2I2X - chains A and C of the 4 polymer chains in the assembly; structure by X-ray diffraction, 2.50 A resolution.

[Chain A (and C)]
Protein: Methyltransferase 1
Organism: Methanosarcina barkeri
Notes: EC 2.1.1.90; chain C of this document is another copy of the same molecule, construct and numbering; everything in this record applies to it too
UniProt: P94921 (P94921_METBA); numbering as in UniProt (aligned over 1-461)
Chain sequence (461 residues; numbered 1 to 461; the number before each row is that of its first residue):
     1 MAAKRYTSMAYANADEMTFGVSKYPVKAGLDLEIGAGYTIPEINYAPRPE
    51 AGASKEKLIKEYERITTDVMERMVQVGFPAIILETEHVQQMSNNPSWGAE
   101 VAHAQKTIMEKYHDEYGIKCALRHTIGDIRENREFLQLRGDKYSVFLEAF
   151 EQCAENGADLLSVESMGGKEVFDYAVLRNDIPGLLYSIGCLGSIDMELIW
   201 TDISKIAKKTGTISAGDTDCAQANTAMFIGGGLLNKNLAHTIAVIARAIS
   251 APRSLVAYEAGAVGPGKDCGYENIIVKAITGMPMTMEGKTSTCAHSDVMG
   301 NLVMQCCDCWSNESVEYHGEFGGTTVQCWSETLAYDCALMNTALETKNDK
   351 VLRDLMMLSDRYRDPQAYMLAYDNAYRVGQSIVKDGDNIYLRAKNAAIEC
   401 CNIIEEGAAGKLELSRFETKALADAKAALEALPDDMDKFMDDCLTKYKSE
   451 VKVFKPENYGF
Unresolved in the structure: 1-2
Metal / ion sites: K+: Glu86, Glu164, Glu313; Zn2+ site 1: Glu164, Cys220, Cys269 (together with K+); Zn2+ site 2: His318, Glu320 (shared with His318(C), Glu320(C) of chain C)
Residues lining bound ligands: 5-hydroxybenzimidazolylcob(III)amide (B13): His87, Lys169, Asp173, Ala221, Thr225, Phe228, Ala294, Ser314
What the authors report for this chain:
  - Zn2+ coordination: Glu164, Cys220, Cys269
  - K+ coordination: Glu86, Glu164
  - binding site for Zn2+: Asn224, Glu313
  - binding site for 5-hydroxybenzimidazolylcob(III)amide: Ala294, Phe321
  - catalytic residues: Glu84, Glu86, Cys220, Asp268, Glu287, Glu313 (proposed by the authors, not directly observed)

[Interface between chain A and chain C]
Contacting residue pairs - 112 pairs, chain A then chain C:
  Ala46(A) - Phe321(C)  hydrophobic
  Arg72(A) - Ser296(C)
  Val74(A) - Leu234(C)  hydrophobic
  Gln75(A) - Gly232(C)
  Gln75(A) - Leu233(C)  hydrogen bond (backbone-backbone)
  Gln75(A) - Leu234(C)  hydrogen bond (side chain-backbone)
  Gln75(A) - Asn235(C)
  Val76(A) - Leu233(C)
  Val76(A) - Ser296(C)
  Val76(A) - Asp297(C)
  Val76(A) - Arg363(C)  hydrogen bond (backbone-side chain)
  Gly77(A) - Leu233(C)
  Gly77(A) - Arg363(C)
  Phe78(A) - Arg363(C)
  Tyr116(A) - Leu234(C)  hydrophobic
  Gly232(A) - Gln75(C)
  Leu233(A) - Gln75(C)  hydrogen bond (backbone-backbone)
  Leu233(A) - Val76(C)
  Leu233(A) - Gly77(C)
  Leu234(A) - Val74(C)  hydrophobic
  Leu234(A) - Gln75(C)  hydrogen bond (backbone-side chain)
  Leu234(A) - Tyr116(C)
  Asn235(A) - Gln75(C)
  Lys289(A) - Thr332(C)  hydrogen bond (backbone-side chain)
  Lys289(A) - Tyr335(C)
  Lys289(A) - Asp336(C)  salt bridge
  Thr292(A) - Gly322(C)
  Thr292(A) - Cys328(C)  hydrogen bond (side chain-backbone)
  Thr292(A) - Glu331(C)
  Thr292(A) - Thr332(C)  hydrogen bond
  Cys293(A) - Glu320(C)
  Cys293(A) - Phe321(C)  hydrogen bond (backbone-backbone)
  Cys293(A) - Gly322(C)  hydrogen bond (backbone-backbone)
  Ala294(A) - Phe321(C)
  Ala294(A) - Gly322(C)  hydrogen bond (backbone-backbone)
  His295(A) - Gly322(C)
  Ser296(A) - Arg72(C)  hydrogen bond
  Ser296(A) - Val76(C)
  Ser296(A) - Glu331(C)  hydrogen bond
  Asp297(A) - Val76(C)
  Asp297(A) - Glu331(C)  hydrogen bond (backbone-side chain)
  Asp297(A) - Tyr335(C)  hydrogen bond (backbone-side chain)
  Val298(A) - Tyr335(C)
  Met299(A) - Tyr335(C)  hydrogen bond (backbone-side chain)
  Gly300(A) - Tyr335(C)  hydrogen bond (backbone-side chain)
  Asn301(A) - Tyr335(C)
  Asn301(A) - Leu339(C)
  Ser314(A) - Phe321(C)
  Val315(A) - Glu320(C)
  Val315(A) - Phe321(C)
  Glu316(A) - Phe321(C)
  His318(A) - His318(C)  hydrogen bond
  His318(A) - Glu320(C)  salt bridge
  Glu320(A) - Cys293(C)
  Glu320(A) - Val315(C)
  Glu320(A) - His318(C)  salt bridge
  Glu320(A) - Glu320(C)
  Phe321(A) - Ala46(C)  hydrophobic
  Phe321(A) - Cys293(C)  hydrogen bond (backbone-backbone)
  Phe321(A) - Ala294(C)
  Phe321(A) - Ser314(C)
  Phe321(A) - Val315(C)
  Phe321(A) - Glu316(C)
  Gly322(A) - Thr292(C)
  Gly322(A) - Cys293(C)  hydrogen bond (backbone-backbone)
  Gly322(A) - Ala294(C)  hydrogen bond (backbone-backbone)
  Gly322(A) - His295(C)
  Cys328(A) - Thr292(C)  hydrogen bond (backbone-side chain)
  Trp329(A) - Trp329(C)  hydrophobic
  Glu331(A) - Thr292(C)
  Glu331(A) - Ser296(C)  hydrogen bond
  Glu331(A) - Asp297(C)  hydrogen bond (side chain-backbone)
  Thr332(A) - Lys289(C)  hydrogen bond (side chain-backbone)
  Thr332(A) - Thr292(C)  hydrogen bond
  Tyr335(A) - Lys289(C)
  Tyr335(A) - Asp297(C)  hydrogen bond (side chain-backbone)
  Tyr335(A) - Val298(C)
  Tyr335(A) - Met299(C)  hydrogen bond (side chain-backbone)
  Tyr335(A) - Gly300(C)  hydrogen bond (side chain-backbone)
  Tyr335(A) - Asn301(C)
  Tyr335(A) - Asp360(C)
  Tyr335(A) - Arg363(C)
  Asp336(A) - Lys289(C)  salt bridge
  Ala338(A) - Ser359(C)
  Ala338(A) - Arg363(C)
  Leu339(A) - Asn301(C)
  Leu339(A) - Leu355(C)
  Leu339(A) - Met356(C)
  Thr342(A) - Leu355(C)
  Thr342(A) - Leu358(C)
  Thr342(A) - Ser359(C)
  Ala343(A) - Leu355(C)  hydrophobic
  Thr346(A) - Leu355(C)
  Thr346(A) - Leu358(C)
  Asn348(A) - Val351(C)
  Val351(A) - Asn348(C)
  Leu352(A) - Leu352(C)  hydrophobic
  Leu355(A) - Leu339(C)
  Leu355(A) - Thr342(C)
  Leu355(A) - Ala343(C)  hydrophobic
  Leu355(A) - Thr346(C)
  Met356(A) - Leu339(C)
  Leu358(A) - Thr342(C)
  Leu358(A) - Thr346(C)
  Ser359(A) - Ala338(C)
  Ser359(A) - Thr342(C)
  Asp360(A) - Tyr335(C)
  Arg363(A) - Val76(C)  hydrogen bond (side chain-backbone)
  Arg363(A) - Gly77(C)
  Arg363(A) - Phe78(C)
  Arg363(A) - Tyr335(C)
  Arg363(A) - Ala338(C)
Also at the interface, not in a pair above, chain A (52 interface residues in all): Thr290, Gly319
Also at the interface, not in a pair above, chain C (52 interface residues in all): Thr290, Gly319

[Overview]
The chain A/chain C interface involves 52 residues from each chain; the contacts include 30 hydrogen bonds and
4 salt bridges. Among the polar pairs are Lys289(A)-Asp336(C), His318(A)-Glu320(C) and Gln75(A)-Leu234(C).
Chain A binds 5-hydroxybenzimidazolylcob(III)amide. The paper reports catalytic residues Glu84(A), Glu86(A)
and Cys220(A) among others; a binding site for Zn2+ at Asn224(A) and Glu313(A).
Both chains are Methyltransferase 1 (Methanosarcina barkeri). Entry 2I2X (Crystal structure of
methanol:cobalamin methyltransferase complex MtaBC from Methanosarcina barkeri) was determined by X-ray
diffraction.
